6M5X - chains O and P of the 4 polymer chains in the assembly; structure by X-ray diffraction, 2.06 A resolution.

Chain O (and P):
Name: Glyceraldehyde-3-phosphate dehydrogenase
Organism: Hypocrea virens (strain Gv29-8 / FGSC 10586)
Notes: EC 1.2.1.12; chain P of this document is another copy of the same molecule, construct and numbering; everything in this record applies to it too
UniProt: G9NDK9 (G9NDK9_HYPVG); residues 2-335 here = UniProt positions 2-335
Amino-acid sequence (334 residues; numbered 2 to 335; the number before each row is that of its first residue):
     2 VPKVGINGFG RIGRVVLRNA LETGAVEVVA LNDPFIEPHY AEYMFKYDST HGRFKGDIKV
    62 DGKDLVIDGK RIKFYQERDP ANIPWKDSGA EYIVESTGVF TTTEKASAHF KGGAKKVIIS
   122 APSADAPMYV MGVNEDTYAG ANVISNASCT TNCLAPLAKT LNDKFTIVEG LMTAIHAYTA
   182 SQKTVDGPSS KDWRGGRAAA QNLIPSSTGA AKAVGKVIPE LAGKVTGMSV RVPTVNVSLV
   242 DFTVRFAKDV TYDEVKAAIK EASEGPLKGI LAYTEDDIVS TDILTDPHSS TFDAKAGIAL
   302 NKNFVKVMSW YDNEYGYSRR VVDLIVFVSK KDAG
Ligand contacts: NAD (nicotinamide-adenine-dinucleotide): N8, G9, F10, G11, R12, I13, N33, D34, P35, F36, I37, E78, R79, S97, T98, G99, V100, F101, S121, A122, C150, H177, T180, A181, N314, E315, Y318
Reported in the primary citation:
  - catalytic residues: C150, H177
  - mutagenesis - A201L (48-fold): increased binding to HA
  - mutagenesis - A201L: unchanged catalytic activity
  - self-association interface (contacts with another copy of this molecule); pairs are residue here / residue on that copy: A201-A201

How chain O and chain P interact:
Contacting residue pairs (104; chain O residue first):
  E170(O) - R246(P)
  E170(O) - L301(P)
  E170(O) - N302(P)  hydrogen bond
  E170(O) - F305(P)
  G171(O) - F305(P)
  L172(O) - T244(P)
  L172(O) - F305(P)  hydrophobic
  L172(O) - V306(P)
  L172(O) - K307(P)
  M173(O) - K307(P)
  T174(O) - D242(P)  hydrogen bond
  T174(O) - K307(P)  hydrogen bond
  W194(O) - D278(P)
  R195(O) - D278(P)
  R195(O) - I279(P)  hydrogen bond (side chain-backbone)
  R195(O) - D294(P)  salt bridge
  R195(O) - K296(P)
  R195(O) - A297(P)
  R198(O) - V280(P)
  R198(O) - T282(P)
  R198(O) - D283(P)  salt bridge
  Q202(O) - S281(P)
  Q202(O) - T282(P)
  N203(O) - V280(P)
  N203(O) - S281(P)
  N203(O) - T282(P)  hydrogen bond
  L204(O) - I176(P)
  L204(O) - V233(P)  hydrophobic
  L204(O) - T235(P)
  L204(O) - V280(P)
  L204(O) - S281(P)  hydrogen bond (backbone-side chain)
  L204(O) - W311(P)
  I205(O) - V280(P)  hydrophobic
  P206(O) - I279(P)
  P206(O) - A297(P)  hydrophobic
  P206(O) - W311(P)  hydrophobic
  G224(O) - L301(P)
  K225(O) - L301(P)
  V226(O) - L301(P)
  T227(O) - I299(P)
  T227(O) - L301(P)
  G228(O) - I299(P)
  M229(O) - A297(P)
  M229(O) - I299(P)  hydrophobic
  M229(O) - K307(P)
  M229(O) - M309(P)  hydrophobic
  V231(O) - I176(P)  hydrophobic
  V231(O) - L240(P)  hydrophobic
  V233(O) - L204(P)  hydrophobic
  P234(O) - P234(P)
  P234(O) - T235(P)
  T235(O) - L204(P)
  T235(O) - P234(P)
  D242(O) - T174(P)  hydrogen bond
  T244(O) - L172(P)
  T244(O) - T244(P)
  T244(O) - F305(P)
  R246(O) - E170(P)
  R246(O) - R246(P)
  D278(O) - W194(P)
  D278(O) - R195(P)
  I279(O) - R195(P)  hydrogen bond (backbone-side chain)
  I279(O) - P206(P)
  V280(O) - R195(P)
  V280(O) - R198(P)
  V280(O) - N203(P)
  V280(O) - L204(P)
  V280(O) - I205(P)  hydrophobic
  S281(O) - Q202(P)
  S281(O) - N203(P)
  S281(O) - L204(P)  hydrogen bond (side chain-backbone)
  T282(O) - R198(P)  hydrogen bond
  T282(O) - Q202(P)
  T282(O) - N203(P)  hydrogen bond
  D283(O) - R198(P)  salt bridge
  D294(O) - R195(P)  salt bridge
  K296(O) - R195(P)
  A297(O) - R195(P)
  A297(O) - P206(P)  hydrophobic
  A297(O) - M229(P)
  I299(O) - L172(P)  hydrophobic
  I299(O) - T227(P)
  I299(O) - G228(P)
  L301(O) - E170(P)
  L301(O) - G171(P)
  L301(O) - G224(P)
  L301(O) - K225(P)
  L301(O) - V226(P)
  L301(O) - T227(P)
  N302(O) - E170(P)  hydrogen bond
  F305(O) - E170(P)
  F305(O) - G171(P)
  F305(O) - L172(P)  hydrophobic
  F305(O) - T244(P)
  F305(O) - F305(P)  hydrophobic
  V306(O) - L172(P)
  K307(O) - L172(P)
  K307(O) - M173(P)
  K307(O) - T174(P)  hydrogen bond
  K307(O) - M229(P)
  M309(O) - M229(P)  hydrophobic
  M309(O) - V231(P)  hydrophobic
  W311(O) - L204(P)
  W311(O) - P206(P)  hydrophobic
Other interface residues (no listed pair), chain O (47 interface residues in all): I176, V238, L240, D277
Other interface residues (no listed pair), chain P (49 interface residues in all): V238, S239, D277, G298

Summary:
Chain O and chain P form an interface of 47 and 49 residues respectively; the contacts include 13 hydrogen
bonds and 4 salt bridges. Polar contacts include R195(O)-D294(P), R198(O)-D283(P) and E170(O)-N302(P). Chain O
binds NAD. From the paper: catalytic residues C150(O) and H177(O); A201L of chain O increases binding to HA.
Both chains are Glyceraldehyde-3-phosphate dehydrogenase (Hypocrea virens (strain Gv29-8 / FGSC 10586)). Entry
6M5X (A fungal glyceraldehyde-3-phosphate dehydrogenase with self-resistance to inhibitor heptelidic acid) was
determined by X-ray diffraction.
